Entry 5KDE (X-ray diffraction, 2.65 A resolution); this record covers chain A.

== Chain A ==
Protein: Inorganic pyrophosphatase
Organism: Mycobacterium tuberculosis (strain ATCC 25618 / H37Rv)
Notes: EC 3.6.1.1
UniProtKB: P9WI55 (IPYR_MYCTU); numbering as in UniProt (aligned over 1-162)
Amino-acid sequence (171 residues; row label = number of the first residue in the row; numbers below 1 keep their minus sign (Met-8 is residue -8)):
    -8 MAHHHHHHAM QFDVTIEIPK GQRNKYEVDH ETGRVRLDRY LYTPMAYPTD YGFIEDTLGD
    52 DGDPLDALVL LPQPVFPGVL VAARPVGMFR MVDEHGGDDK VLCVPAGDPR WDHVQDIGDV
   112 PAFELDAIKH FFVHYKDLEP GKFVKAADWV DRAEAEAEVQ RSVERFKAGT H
Disordered / not traced: -8 to -1, 161-162
Construct notes: initiating methionine (-8); expression tag (-7 to 0)
Residues lining bound ligands:
  - 6RT (2,4-bis(aziridin-1-yl)-6-(1-phenylpyrrol-2-yl)-1,3,5-triazine): Pro63, Arg101, Trp102, Val105, Asp110, Val111, Pro112, Phe114, Glu115
  - pyrophosphate (POP): Lys16, Asp29, Arg30, Tyr42, Asp84, Glu85, His86, Asp89, Tyr126, Lys127, Lys133

== Overview ==
Bound to chain A: compound 6RT and pyrophosphate.
Chain A is Inorganic pyrophosphatase (Mycobacterium tuberculosis (strain ATCC 25618 / H37Rv)); the structure,
Inorganic pyrophosphatase from Mycobacterium tuberculosis in complex with inhibitor 1 and inorganic
pyrophosphate, was determined by X-ray diffraction (same publication as 5KDF).
